Entry 5LK8 (electron microscopy, 3.42 A resolution); this record covers chains A and B of the 3 polymer chains in the assembly.

== Chain A ==
Name: VP1
Organism: Slow bee paralysis virus
Reference sequence: A7LM73 (A7LM73_9VIRU); residues 1-266 here correspond to UniProt positions 889-1154 (UniProt number = residue number + 888)
Chain sequence (266 residues; numbered 1 to 266; the number before each row is that of its first residue):
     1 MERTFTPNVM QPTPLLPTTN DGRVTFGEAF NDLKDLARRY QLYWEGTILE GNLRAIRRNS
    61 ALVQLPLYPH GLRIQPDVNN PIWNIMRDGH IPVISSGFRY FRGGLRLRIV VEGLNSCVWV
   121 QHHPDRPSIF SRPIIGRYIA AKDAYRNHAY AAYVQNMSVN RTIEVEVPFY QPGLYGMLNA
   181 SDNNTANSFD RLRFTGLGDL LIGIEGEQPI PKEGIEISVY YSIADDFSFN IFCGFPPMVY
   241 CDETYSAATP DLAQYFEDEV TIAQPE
Not modelled in the structure: 1-12, 182-191, 246-266

== Chain B ==
Name: VP2
Organism: Slow bee paralysis virus
Reference sequence: A7LM73 (A7LM73_9VIRU); residues 1-261 here correspond to UniProt positions 177-437 (UniProt number = residue number + 176)
Chain sequence (261 residues; each row starts with the number of its first residue):
     1 MDRPEGSEER TVQTSNVVLG ETNIESQDIA SKEYSPTWDR LASSEVSDEY PMLTDRWLFW
    61 KSVKWEVNDS AFGKMLVQEK FPQSWVQMDV NVNNIPRYTN IPNFIPFNIH QYMRADFEVK
   121 IYVNPNDFVS GWLIMAFLYQ GSEMFDYKLR RNPAALMQMP HVLVNVGAAN EATLKIPYRY
   181 VRPFMRCKDI LRGDNLITGV TEPLNMGVLF VEVLIPFRTS AASSAPKSLD VSLFVKMTNA
   241 KFTGMVDGSI ALLSKPIALP E
Not modelled in the structure: 1-35, 191-200, 261

== Interface between chain A and chain B ==
Contacting residue pairs (36):
  S96(A) with R150(B), hydrogen bond (backbone-side chain)
  R99(A) with Y139(B), hydrogen bond (side chain-backbone); Q140(B), hydrogen bond (side chain-backbone); E143(B), salt bridge; M144(B)
  Y100(A) with Q140(B), hydrogen bond; R179(B); Y180(B); V181(B), hydrophobic
  R102(A) with W38(B)
  G173(A) with V181(B)
  L174(A) with W38(B), hydrophobic; Y180(B); V181(B), hydrogen bond (backbone-backbone); R182(B); P183(B)
  Y175(A) with R179(B); Y180(B); V181(B)
  M177(A) with Q140(B); V181(B), hydrophobic
  N179(A) with M144(B); F145(B), hydrogen bond (backbone-backbone); R150(B)
  A180(A) with F145(B)
  S181(A) with E143(B), hydrogen bond (side chain-backbone)
  I231(A) with Y139(B), hydrophobic; R179(B)
  F232(A) with Q158(B)
  C233(A) with R150(B)
  G234(A) with R150(B), hydrogen bond (backbone-side chain); Q158(B)
  F235(A) with Q158(B), hydrogen bond (backbone-side chain)
  P236(A) with D146(B); R150(B)
  P237(A) with L149(B)
Other interface residues (no listed pair), chain A (19 interface residues in all): H70
Other interface residues (no listed pair), chain B (17 interface residues in all): L138, M159

== In short ==
19 residues of chain A and 17 residues of chain B are in contact, with 9 hydrogen bonds and 1 salt bridge.
Polar contacts include R99(A)-E143(B), S96(A)-R150(B) and R99(A)-Y139(B).
Here chain A is VP1 and chain B is VP2, both from Slow bee paralysis virus. Entry 5LK8 (single particle
reconstruction of slow bee paralysis virus empty particle) was determined by electron microscopy, deposited
together with 5LK7.
